5Z5U - chain A; structure by X-ray diffraction, 1.63 A resolution.

[Chain A]
Protein: Bromodomain-containing protein 4
Organism: Homo sapiens
Notes: fragment: first bromodomain
UniProt: O60885 (BRD4_HUMAN); residue numbers follow UniProt; this construct covers 44-167
Sequence (125 residues; each row starts with the number of its first residue):
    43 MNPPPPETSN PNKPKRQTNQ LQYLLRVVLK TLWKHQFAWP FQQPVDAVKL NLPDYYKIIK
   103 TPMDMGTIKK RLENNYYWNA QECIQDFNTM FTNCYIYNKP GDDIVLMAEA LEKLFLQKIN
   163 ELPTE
Disordered / not traced: 167
Differences from the reference sequence: initiating methionine (43)
UniProt features mapped onto this chain:
  - site: Asn140 (Acetylated histone binding)
  - cross-link: Lys99 (Glycyl lysine isopeptide (Lys-Gly) (interchain with G-Cter in SUMO2))
Ligand contacts: 96U (2-amino-4-(1H-imidazol-1-yl)quinoline-6,8-diol): Trp81, Pro82, Phe83, Val87, Leu92, Leu94, Tyr97, Cys136, Tyr139, Asn140, Ile146
What the authors report for this chain:
  - binding site for 96U: Pro82

[Overview]
Ligands of chain A: compound 96U. The paper reports a binding site for 96U at Pro82.
Chain A is Bromodomain-containing protein 4 (Homo sapiens); the structure, The first bromodomain of BRD4 with
compound BDF-2254, was determined by X-ray diffraction, deposited together with 5Z5T and 5Z5V.
